PDB entry 9FP0 | electron microscopy, 3.37 A resolution | chains F and S of the 13 polymer chains in the assembly

[Chain F (and S)]
Molecule: Cellulose biosynthesis protein BcsF
Source organism: Escherichia coli
Notes: chain S of this document is another copy of the same molecule, construct and numbering; everything in this record applies to it too
Sequence (63 residues; numbered 1 to 63; the number before each row is that of its first residue):
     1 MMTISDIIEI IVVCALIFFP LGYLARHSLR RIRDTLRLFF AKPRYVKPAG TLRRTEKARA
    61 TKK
Not modelled in the structure: 1-6, 54-63 (chain S: 1-3, 54-63)

[Interface between chain F and chain S]
Contacting residue pairs (18):
  Ile-11(F) with Ile-10(S), hydrophobic; Cys-14(S), hydrogen bond (backbone-side chain)
  Cys-14(F) with Ile-11(S), hydrophobic
  Ala-15(F) with Cys-14(S), hydrophobic; Phe-18(S), hydrophobic
  Phe-18(F) with Ala-15(S); Phe-18(S); Phe-19(S), hydrophobic; Pro-20(S)
  Phe-19(F) with Leu-21(S), hydrophobic; Gly-22(S); Ala-25(S), hydrophobic
  Gly-22(F) with Phe-19(S)
  Tyr-23(F) with Arg-26(S), hydrogen bond; Leu-29(S)
  Arg-26(F) with Tyr-23(S); Arg-26(S)
  His-27(F) with Arg-26(S), hydrogen bond
Other interface residues (no listed pair), chain F (11 interface residues in all): Ile-10, Ala-25
Other interface residues (no listed pair), chain S (14 interface residues in all): His-27

[Overview]
Chain F and chain S form an interface of 11 and 14 residues respectively; the contacts include 3 hydrogen
bonds. Among the polar pairs are Ile-11(F)/Cys-14(S), Tyr-23(F)/Arg-26(S) and His-27(F)/Arg-26(S).
Both chains are Cellulose biosynthesis protein BcsF (Escherichia coli). Entry 9FP0 (Cryo-EM structure of the
'crown'less Bcs macrocomplex for E. coli cellulose secretion in non-saturating c-di-GMP (local)) was
determined by electron microscopy, deposited together with 9FMV, 9FMZ, 9FNN, 9FO7 and 9FP2.
